Entry 1DNU (X-ray diffraction, 1.85 A resolution); this record covers chains A and D of the 4 polymer chains in the assembly.

[Chain A]
Protein: Myeloperoxidase
Organism: Homo sapiens
Notes: EC 1.11.1.7; fragment: myeloperoxidase light chain containing residues 1 to 104
UniProt: P05164 (PERM_HUMAN); residues 1-104 here correspond to UniProt positions 167-270 (UniProt number = residue number + 166)
Amino-acid sequence (104 residues; row label = number of the first residue in the row):
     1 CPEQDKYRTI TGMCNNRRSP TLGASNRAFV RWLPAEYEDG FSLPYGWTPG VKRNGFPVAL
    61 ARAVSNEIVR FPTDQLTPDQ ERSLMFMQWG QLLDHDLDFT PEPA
Cystine bridges: Cys1-Cys14
Ion coordination: Ca2+: Asp96 (shared with 4 residues of chain C)
Residues lining bound ligands: heme (HEM): Met87, Gly90, Gln91, Asp94, Asp98, Phe99, Thr100
Swiss-Prot annotation at these positions:
  - active site: His95 (Proton acceptor)
  - binding site (heme b): Asp94
  - binding site (Ca(2+)): Asp96

[Chain D]
Protein: Myeloperoxidase
Organism: Homo sapiens
Notes: EC 1.11.1.7; fragment: myeloperoxidase heavy chain containing residues 113 to 578
UniProt: P05164 (PERM_HUMAN); residues 113-578 here correspond to UniProt positions 279-744 (UniProt number = residue number + 166)
Amino-acid sequence (466 residues; each row starts with the number of its first residue):
   113 VNCETSCVQQ PPCFPLKIPP NDPRIKNQAD CIPFFRSCPA CPGSNITIRN QINALTSFVD
   173 ASMVYGSEEP LARNLRNMSN QLGLLAVNQR FQDNGRALLP FDNLHDDPCL LTNRSARIPC
   233 FLAGDTRSSE MPELTSMHTL LLREHNRLAT ELKSLNPRWD GERLYQEARK IVGAMVQIIT
   293 YRDYLPLVLG PTAMRKYLPT YRSYNDSVDP RIANVFTNAF RYGHTLIQPF MFRLDNRYQP
   353 MEPNPRVPLS RVFFASWRVV LEGGIDPILR GLMATPAKLN RQNQIAVDEI RERLFEQVMR
   413 IGLDLPALNM QRSRDHGLPG YNAWRRFCGL PQPETVGQLG TVLRNLKLAR KLMEQYGTPN
   473 NIDIWMGGVS EPLKRKGRVG PLLACIIGTQ FRKLRDGDRF WWENEGVFSM QQRQALAQIS
   533 LPRIICDNTG ITTVSKNNIF MSNSYPRDFV NCSTLPALNL ASWREA
Differences from the reference sequence: modified residue (150)
Modified positions: Cys150 (s-hydroxycysteine; CSO)
Cystine bridges: Cys115-Cys125, Cys119-Cys143, Cys221-Cys232, Cys440-Cys497, Cys538-Cys564
Glycans and other covalent adducts: N-acetylglucosamine (NAG) linked to Asn189, Asn225; heme (HEM) linked to Glu242, Met243; glycan linked to Asn317
Ion coordination: Ca2+: Thr168, Phe170, Asp172, Ser174 (shared with 1 residue of chain B); heme Fe near His336 (its only coordinating residue here)
Residues lining bound ligands: heme (HEM): Arg239, Tyr296, Thr329, Phe332, Arg333, Tyr334, Gly335, His336, Ile339, Phe365, Leu406, Phe407, Leu417, Leu420, Asn421, Arg424
Swiss-Prot annotation at these positions:
  - binding site (Ca(2+)): Thr168, Phe170, Asp172, Ser174
  - binding site (heme b): Glu242, Met243, His336
  - site: Arg239 (Transition state stabilizer)
  - modified residue: Cys150 (Cysteine sulfenic acid (-SOH))
  - glycosylation (N-linked (GlcNAc...) asparagine): Asn157, Asn189, Asn225, Asn317, Asn563

[Interface between chain A and chain D]
Contacting residue pairs (6; chain A residue first):
  Arg18(A) - Ala435(D)
  Arg18(A) - Arg438(D)
  Thr21(A) - Ile160(D)
  Asn26(A) - Ile158(D)
  Arg27(A) - Asn157(D)  hydrogen bond (side chain-backbone)
  Arg27(A) - Ile158(D)  hydrogen bond (side chain-backbone)
Other interface residues (no listed pair), chain A (6 interface residues in all): Ala28, Pro34
Other interface residues (no listed pair), chain D (7 interface residues in all): Thr159, Asp321

[Overview]
Chain A and chain D form an interface of 6 and 7 residues respectively, with 2 hydrogen bonds. Polar pairs
include Arg27(A)-Asn157(D) and Arg27(A)-Ile158(D). Bound to chain A: heme. Heme is covalently linked to
Glu242(D). Covalently linked N-acetylglucosamine: at Asn189(D) and Asn225(D).
Here chain A is Myeloperoxidase and chain D is Myeloperoxidase, both from Homo sapiens. Entry 1DNU (Structural
analyses of human myeloperoxidase-thiocyanate complex) was determined by X-ray diffraction (same publication
as 1DNW, 1D5L and 1D7W).
